3N4V - chain A; structure by X-ray diffraction, 2.40 A resolution.

Chain A:
Molecule: APH(2'')-Id
Organism: Enterococcus casseliflavus
UniProtKB: O68183 (O68183_ENTCA); numbering as in UniProt (aligned over 1-301)
Amino-acid sequence (301 residues; row label = number of the first residue in the row):
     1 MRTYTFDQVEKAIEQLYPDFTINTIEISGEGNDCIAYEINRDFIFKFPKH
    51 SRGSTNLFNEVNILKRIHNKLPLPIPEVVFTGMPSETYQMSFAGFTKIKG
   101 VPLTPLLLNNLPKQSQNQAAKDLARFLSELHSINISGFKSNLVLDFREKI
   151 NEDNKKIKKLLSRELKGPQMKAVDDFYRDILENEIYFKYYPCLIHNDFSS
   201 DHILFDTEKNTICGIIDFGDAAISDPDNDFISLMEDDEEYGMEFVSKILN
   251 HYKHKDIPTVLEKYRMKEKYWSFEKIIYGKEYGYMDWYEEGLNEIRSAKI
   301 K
Disordered / not traced: 299-301
Differences from the reference sequence: conflict Ala172 (Lys in O68183), Ala298 (Ile in O68183)
From the paper describing this entry:
  - catalytic residues: Asp197 (proposed by the authors, not directly observed)

In short:
From the paper: the catalytic residue Asp197.
Chain A is APH(2'')-Id (Enterococcus casseliflavus); the structure, apo APH(2")-IVa form III, was determined
by X-ray diffraction together with 3N4T and 3N4U from the same study.
